8FCK - chains F and G of the 8 polymer chains in the assembly; structure by electron microscopy, 6.88 A resolution (low resolution: residue-level contacts below are approximate; hydrogen-bond / salt-bridge calls are withheld).

# Chain F
Name: HAUS augmin like complex subunit 6 L homeolog
Source organism: Xenopus laevis
UniProt: A0JPI0 (A0JPI0_XENLA); residue numbers follow UniProt; this construct covers 1-430
Sequence (442 residues; row label = number of the first residue in the row; numbers below 1 keep their minus sign (Gly-11 is residue -11)):
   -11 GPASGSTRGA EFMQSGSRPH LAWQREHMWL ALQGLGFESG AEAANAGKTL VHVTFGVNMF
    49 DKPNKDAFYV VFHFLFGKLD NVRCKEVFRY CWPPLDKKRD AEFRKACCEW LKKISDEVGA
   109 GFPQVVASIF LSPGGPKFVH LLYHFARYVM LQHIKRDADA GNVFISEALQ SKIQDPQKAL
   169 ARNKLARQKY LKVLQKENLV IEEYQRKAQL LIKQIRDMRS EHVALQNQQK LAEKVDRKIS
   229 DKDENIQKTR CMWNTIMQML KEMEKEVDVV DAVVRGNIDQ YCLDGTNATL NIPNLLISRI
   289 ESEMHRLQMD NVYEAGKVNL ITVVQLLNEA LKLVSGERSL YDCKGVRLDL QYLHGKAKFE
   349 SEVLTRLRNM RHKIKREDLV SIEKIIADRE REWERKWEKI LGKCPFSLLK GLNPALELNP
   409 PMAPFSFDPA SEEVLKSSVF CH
Disordered / not traced: -11 to 0, 394-430
Differences from the reference sequence: expression tag (-11 to 0)

# Chain G
Name: HAUS augmin like complex subunit 7 S homeolog
Source organism: Xenopus laevis
UniProt: B1H1T5 (B1H1T5_XENLA); residue numbers follow UniProt; this construct covers 1-348
Sequence (348 residues; row label = number of the first residue in the row):
     1 MTGGKELGAA VELYERLQML SCPCLEGVYL TDPQSIYELL CTPSSHRLDI LQWLCSRIYP
    61 PVQEQLSSLK ESQTDTKVKE IAKLCFDLML CHFDDLDLIR GHASPFKQIS FIGQLLDVIQ
   121 YPDTISSNVI LESLSHSTEK NVVTCIRENE ELLKELFSSP HFQATLSPEC NPWPADFKPL
   181 LNAEESLQKR ATQSSKGKDM SNSVEALLEI SSSLKALKEE CVDLCSSVTD GDKVIQSLRL
   241 ALTDFHQLTI AFNQIYANEF QEHCGHPAPH MSPMGPFFQF VHQSLSTCFK ELESIAQFTE
   301 TSENIVDVVR ERHQSKEKWA GSTISTLCEK MKELRQSYEA FQQSSLQD
Disordered / not traced: 317-324, 341-348

# How chain F and chain G interact
Pairs across the interface (72; chain F residue first):
  Glu14(F) - Lys154(G)
  Leu18(F) - Phe157(G)
  Gln21(F) - Phe157(G)
  Gln21(F) - Gln163(G)
  Gly22(F) - Phe157(G)
  Gly24(F) - Gln163(G)
  Phe152(F) - Phe86(G)
  Phe152(F) - Met89(G)
  Phe152(F) - Leu90(G)
  Phe152(F) - Cys91(G)
  Phe152(F) - His92(G)
  Glu155(F) - Phe86(G)
  Ala156(F) - Phe86(G)
  Ala156(F) - Met89(G)
  Leu157(F) - Met89(G)
  Ser159(F) - Asp87(G)
  Ile161(F) - Asp87(G)
  Asp163(F) - Tyr59(G)
  Pro164(F) - Val142(G)
  Gln165(F) - Tyr59(G)
  Gln165(F) - Pro61(G)
  Gln165(F) - Thr138(G)
  Lys166(F) - Tyr59(G)
  Lys166(F) - Leu84(G)
  Lys166(F) - Asp87(G)
  Leu168(F) - Cys145(G)
  Ala169(F) - Ile58(G)
  Ala169(F) - Leu88(G)
  Arg170(F) - Asp87(G)
  Arg170(F) - Leu88(G)
  Arg170(F) - Met89(G)
  Asn171(F) - Cys145(G)
  Asn171(F) - Asn149(G)
  Lys172(F) - Gln120(G)
  Leu173(F) - Leu88(G)
  Leu173(F) - Leu90(G)
  Leu173(F) - Val118(G)
  Ala174(F) - Met89(G)
  Arg175(F) - Cys145(G)
  Arg175(F) - Glu148(G)
  Arg175(F) - Asn149(G)
  Arg175(F) - Leu152(G)
  Gln176(F) - Asp117(G)
  Gln176(F) - Val118(G)
  Lys177(F) - Met89(G)
  Lys177(F) - Gln114(G)
  Tyr178(F) - Leu156(G)
  Tyr178(F) - Phe162(G)
  Lys180(F) - Asp117(G)
  Glu185(F) - Thr165(G)
  Tyr192(F) - Cys170(G)
  Tyr192(F) - Pro172(G)
  Tyr192(F) - Trp173(G)
  Gln193(F) - Cys170(G)
  Ala196(F) - Pro172(G)
  Ala196(F) - Trp173(G)
  Ile200(F) - Pro172(G)
  Ile200(F) - Trp173(G)
  Ile200(F) - Pro174(G)
  Ile200(F) - Phe177(G)
  Ile203(F) - Phe177(G)
  Arg204(F) - Pro174(G)
  Arg204(F) - Asp176(G)
  Arg207(F) - Asp176(G)
  Arg207(F) - Leu180(G)
  Trp241(F) - Leu238(G)
  Trp241(F) - Leu242(G)
  Met247(F) - Phe245(G)
  Leu315(F) - Leu285(G)
  Arg326(F) - Glu291(G)
  Leu336(F) - Ser294(G)
  Leu336(F) - Phe298(G)
Interface residues without a listed pair, chain F (49 interface residues in all): His15, Ile153, Leu182, Ile189, Leu199, Ile244, Leu248, Leu319, Leu341
Interface residues without a listed pair, chain G (48 interface residues in all): Asn141, Glu150, Leu153, Leu166, Pro168, Leu292, Ile295

# Overview
Chain F and chain G form an interface of 49 and 48 residues respectively.
Here chain F is HAUS augmin like complex subunit 6 L homeolog and chain G is HAUS augmin like complex subunit
7 S homeolog, both from Xenopus laevis. Entry 8FCK (Structure of the vertebrate augmin complex) was determined
by electron microscopy.
